PDB entry 6UOG | X-ray diffraction, 2.29 A resolution | chains A and B of the 4 polymer chains in the assembly

[Chain A (and B)]
Molecule: L-asparaginase 2
Organism: Escherichia coli
Notes: EC 3.5.1.1; chain B of this document is another copy of the same molecule, construct and numbering; everything in this record applies to it too
UniProtKB: A0A376KNM9 (A0A376KNM9_ECOLX); residues 1-326 here correspond to UniProt positions 34-359 (UniProt number = residue number + 33)
Chain sequence (326 residues; numbered 1 to 326; the number before each row is that of its first residue):
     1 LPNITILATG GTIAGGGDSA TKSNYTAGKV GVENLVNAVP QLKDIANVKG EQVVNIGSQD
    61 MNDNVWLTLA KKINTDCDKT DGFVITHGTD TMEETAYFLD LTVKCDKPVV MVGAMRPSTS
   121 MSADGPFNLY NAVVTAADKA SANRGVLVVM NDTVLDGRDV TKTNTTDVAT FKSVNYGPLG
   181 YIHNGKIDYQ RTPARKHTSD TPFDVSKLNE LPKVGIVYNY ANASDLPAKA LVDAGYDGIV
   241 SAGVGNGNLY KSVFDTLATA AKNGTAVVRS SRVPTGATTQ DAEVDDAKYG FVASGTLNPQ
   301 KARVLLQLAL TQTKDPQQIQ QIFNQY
Cystine bridges: Cys77-Cys105
Ligand contacts: aspartic acid (ASP): Gly11, Thr12, Tyr25, Ala27, Gly57, Ser58, Gln59, Gly88, Thr89, Asp90, Ala114, Met115, Lys162

[How chain A and chain B interact]
Residue-residue contacts (40):
  Ala20(A) with Gln41(B)
  Thr21(A) with Gln41(B); Tyr130(B)
  Lys22(A) with Asn184(B)
  Ser23(A) with His183(B); Asn184(B), hydrogen bond (backbone-side chain)
  Val39(A) with Met121(B), hydrophobic
  Gln41(A) with Ala20(B); Thr21(B); Met121(B)
  Arg116(A) with Phe127(B); Asn151(B); Asp152(B), salt bridge
  Met121(A) with Val39(B), hydrophobic; Gln41(B); Pro126(B); Phe127(B)
  Ser122(A) with Ala123(B), hydrogen bond (side chain-backbone); Asp124(B); Pro126(B); Phe127(B), hydrogen bond (side chain-backbone)
  Ala123(A) with Ser122(B), hydrogen bond (backbone-side chain)
  Asp124(A) with Ser122(B)
  Pro126(A) with Met121(B); Ser122(B)
  Phe127(A) with Arg116(B); Met121(B); Ser122(B), hydrogen bond (backbone-side chain)
  Tyr130(A) with Thr21(B)
  Asn151(A) with Arg116(B); Asp167(B), hydrogen bond; Val168(B)
  Asp152(A) with Arg116(B), salt bridge
  Asp167(A) with Asn151(B)
  Val168(A) with Asn151(B); Val168(B), hydrophobic
  Ala169(A) with Ala169(B), hydrophobic
  His183(A) with Ser23(B)
  Asn184(A) with Lys22(B); Ser23(B), hydrogen bond (side chain-backbone)
Other interface residues (no listed pair), chain A (23 interface residues in all): Asn24, Thr166
Other interface residues (no listed pair), chain B (25 interface residues in all): Asn24, Asp44, Gly125, Thr166

[Summary]
Chain A and chain B form an interface of 23 and 25 residues respectively, with 7 hydrogen bonds and 2 salt
bridges. Among the polar pairs are Arg116(A)-Asp152(B), Ser23(A)-Asn184(B) and Ser122(A)-Ala123(B). Ligands of
chain A: aspartic acid.
Both chains are L-asparaginase 2 (Escherichia coli). Entry 6UOG (Asparaginase II from Escherichia coli) was
determined by X-ray diffraction, deposited together with 6UOD and 6UOH.
